PDB entry 9AY1 | electron microscopy, 4.60 A resolution (low resolution: residue-level contacts below are approximate; hydrogen-bond / salt-bridge calls are withheld) | chains A and a of the 10 polymer chains in the assembly

Chain A:
Molecule: Spike glycoprotein E1
From: Eastern equine encephalitis virus
UniProt: Q4QXJ7 (POLS_EEEVF); residues 1-400 here correspond to UniProt positions 802-1201 (UniProt number = residue number + 801)
Chain sequence (400 residues; numbered 1 to 400; the number before each row is that of its first residue):
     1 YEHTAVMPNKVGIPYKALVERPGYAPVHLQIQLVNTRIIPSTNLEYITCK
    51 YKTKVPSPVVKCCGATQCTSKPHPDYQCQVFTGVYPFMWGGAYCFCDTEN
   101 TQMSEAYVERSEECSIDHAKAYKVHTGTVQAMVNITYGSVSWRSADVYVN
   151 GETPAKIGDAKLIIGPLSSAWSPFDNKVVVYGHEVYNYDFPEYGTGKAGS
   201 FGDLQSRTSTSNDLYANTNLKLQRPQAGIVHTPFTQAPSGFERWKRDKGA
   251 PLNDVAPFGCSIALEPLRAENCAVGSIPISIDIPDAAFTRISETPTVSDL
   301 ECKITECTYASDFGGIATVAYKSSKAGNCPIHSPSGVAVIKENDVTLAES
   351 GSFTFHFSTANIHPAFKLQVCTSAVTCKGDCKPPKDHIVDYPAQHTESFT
Disulfides: Cys49-Cys114, Cys62-Cys94, Cys63-Cys96, Cys68-Cys78, Cys260-Cys272, Cys302-Cys377, Cys307-Cys381, Cys329-Cys371

Chain a:
Molecule: E2 glycoprotein
From: Eastern equine encephalitis virus
UniProt: A9XR09 (A9XR09_EEEV); residues 1-338 here = UniProt positions 1-338
Chain sequence (338 residues; row label = number of the first residue in the row):
     1 DLDTHFTQYKLARPYIADCPNCGHSRCDSPIAIEEVRGDAHAGVIRIQTS
    51 AMFGLKTDGVDLAYMSFMNGKTQKSIKIDNLHVRTSAPCSLVSHHGYYIL
   101 AQCPPGDTVTVGFHDGPNRHTCTVAHKVEFRPVGREKYRHPPEHGVELPC
   151 NRYTHKRADQGHYVEMHQPGLVADHSLLSIHSAKVKITVPSGAQVKYYCK
   201 CPDVREGITSSDHTTTCTDVKQCRAYLIDNKKWVYNSGRLPRGEGDTFKG
   251 KLHVPFVPVKAKCIATLAPEPLVEHKHRTLILHLHPDHPTLLTTRSLGSD
   301 ANPTRQWIERPTTVNFTVTGEGLEYTWGNHPPKRVWAQ
Disulfides: Cys19-Cys122, Cys22-Cys27, Cys89-Cys103, Cys150-Cys263, Cys199-Cys223, Cys201-Cys217

How chain A and chain a interact:
Residue-residue contacts - 98 pairs, chain A then chain a:
  Lys50(A) - Asp39(a)
  Lys52(A) - Arg37(a)
  Thr53(A) - Glu35(a)
  Lys54(A) - Tyr235(a)
  Lys54(A) - Asn236(a)
  Val55(A) - Asn236(a)
  Pro56(A) - Asn236(a)
  Ser57(A) - His167(a)
  Ser57(A) - Asn236(a)
  Ser57(A) - Ser237(a)
  Ser57(A) - Leu240(a)
  Ser57(A) - Arg242(a)
  Pro58(A) - Gly238(a)
  Pro58(A) - Leu240(a)
  Pro58(A) - Pro241(a)
  Pro58(A) - Arg242(a)
  Val59(A) - Arg242(a)
  Cys62(A) - Arg224(a)
  Cys62(A) - Tyr226(a)
  Cys63(A) - Arg224(a)
  Met88(A) - Asp28(a)
  Met88(A) - Pro241(a)
  Trp89(A) - Asp28(a)
  Trp89(A) - Gly70(a)
  Trp89(A) - Val172(a)
  Trp89(A) - Ala173(a)
  Gly90(A) - Ala173(a)
  Gly90(A) - His175(a)
  Tyr93(A) - Leu171(a)
  Tyr93(A) - Ala173(a)
  Tyr93(A) - Arg224(a)
  Tyr93(A) - Tyr226(a)
  Tyr93(A) - Pro241(a)
  Cys94(A) - Arg224(a)
  Cys94(A) - Tyr226(a)
  Phe95(A) - Tyr198(a)
  Phe95(A) - Cys199(a)
  Phe95(A) - Lys200(a)
  Phe95(A) - Gln222(a)
  Phe95(A) - Arg224(a)
  Cys96(A) - Arg224(a)
  Glu105(A) - Arg242(a)
  Ser111(A) - Arg37(a)
  Glu112(A) - Arg46(a)
  Glu112(A) - His162(a)
  Glu112(A) - Val254(a)
  Glu112(A) - Pro258(a)
  Glu113(A) - Arg37(a)
  Glu113(A) - Asp39(a)
  Glu113(A) - Tyr153(a)
  Ser115(A) - His162(a)
  Ile116(A) - Asn151(a)
  Ile116(A) - Pro258(a)
  Ile116(A) - Val259(a)
  Ile116(A) - Lys260(a)
  Asp117(A) - Asn151(a)
  His183(A) - Pro149(a)
  Gln226(A) - Arg26(a)
  Ile229(A) - Asp18(a)
  Val230(A) - Asp18(a)
  Val230(A) - Arg239(a)
  Val230(A) - Pro241(a)
  His231(A) - Gly238(a)
  His231(A) - Arg239(a)
  Thr232(A) - Gly238(a)
  Glu242(A) - Asp39(a)
  Lys245(A) - Asp39(a)
  Gly249(A) - Arg305(a)
  Ala250(A) - Arg305(a)
  Pro251(A) - Arg305(a)
  Asp254(A) - Thr293(a)
  Asp254(A) - Arg295(a)
  Val255(A) - Ala301(a)
  Val255(A) - Pro303(a)
  Ala256(A) - Arg295(a)
  Pro257(A) - Gly298(a)
  Pro257(A) - Ser299(a)
  Phe258(A) - Leu297(a)
  Phe258(A) - Gly298(a)
  Phe258(A) - Ser299(a)
  Gly259(A) - Arg295(a)
  Gly259(A) - Leu297(a)
  Cys260(A) - Arg295(a)
  Ser311(A) - Trp336(a)
  Pro384(A) - Gln338(a)
  Asp386(A) - Trp336(a)
  Asp386(A) - Gln338(a)
  His387(A) - His275(a)
  His387(A) - Lys276(a)
  His387(A) - His277(a)
  His387(A) - Trp336(a)
  His387(A) - Gln338(a)
  Ile388(A) - His275(a)
  Val389(A) - Val335(a)
  Val389(A) - Trp336(a)
  Asp390(A) - Arg334(a)
  Asp390(A) - Val335(a)
  Asp390(A) - Trp336(a)
Other interface residues (no listed pair), chain A (55 interface residues in all): Phe87, Ala92, Asn253, Ala310, Lys385
Other interface residues (no listed pair), chain a (57 interface residues in all): Ile16, Lys71, Arg135, Val164, Asp174, Cys223, Thr326

In short:
Chain A and chain a form an interface of 55 and 57 residues respectively.
Here chain A is Spike glycoprotein E1 and chain a is E2 glycoprotein, both from Eastern equine encephalitis
virus. Entry 9AY1 (Cryo-EM structure of SINV/EEEV in complex with a potently neutralizing human antibody IgG
EEEV-373) was determined by electron microscopy, deposited together with 8VSV.
